PDB entry 3KR8 | X-ray diffraction, 2.10 A resolution | chain A

== Chain A ==
Name: Tankyrase-2
Organism: Homo sapiens
Notes: EC 2.4.2.30; fragment: Catalytic domain
UniProt: Q9H2K2 (TNKS2_HUMAN); numbering as in UniProt (aligned over 946-1162)
Amino-acid sequence (240 residues; row label = number of the first residue in the row):
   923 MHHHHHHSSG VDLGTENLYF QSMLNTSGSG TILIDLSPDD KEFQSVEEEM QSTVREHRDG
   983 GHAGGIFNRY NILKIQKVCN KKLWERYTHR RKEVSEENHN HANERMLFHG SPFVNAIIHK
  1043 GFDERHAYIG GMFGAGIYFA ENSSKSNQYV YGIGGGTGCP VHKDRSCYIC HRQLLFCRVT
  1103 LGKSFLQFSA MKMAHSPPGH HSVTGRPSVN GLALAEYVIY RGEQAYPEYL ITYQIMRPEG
Disordered / not traced: 923-951, 1112-1115, 1162
Sequence notes: expression tag (923-945)
UniProt features mapped onto this chain:
  - binding site (Zn(2+)): C1081, H1084, C1089, C1092
Metal / ion sites: Zn2+: C1081, H1084, C1089, C1092
Ligand contacts: XAV (2-[4-(trifluoromethyl)phenyl]-7,8-dihydro-5H-thiopyrano[4,3-d]pyrimidin-4-ol): F1030, H1031, G1032, S1033, P1034, F1035, R1047, H1048, A1049, Y1050, Y1060, F1061, A1062, K1067, S1068, Y1071, I1075, E1138

== Overview ==
Bound to chain A: compound XAV. The Zn2+ site is built by C1081, H1084, C1089 and C1092. From UniProt: 4
Zn2+-binding residues.
Chain A is Tankyrase-2 (Homo sapiens); the structure, Human tankyrase 2 - catalytic PARP domain in complex
with an inhibitor XAV939, was determined by X-ray diffraction (same publication as 3KR7).
